PDB entry 9CTB | X-ray diffraction, 1.29 A resolution | chains D and A

== Chain D ==
Protein: Peptidyl-prolyl cis-trans isomerase A
From: Homo sapiens
Notes: EC 5.2.1.8
UniProtKB: P62937 (PPIA_HUMAN); numbering as in UniProt (aligned over 1-165)
Sequence (166 residues; row label = number of the first residue in the row; numbering starts at 0):
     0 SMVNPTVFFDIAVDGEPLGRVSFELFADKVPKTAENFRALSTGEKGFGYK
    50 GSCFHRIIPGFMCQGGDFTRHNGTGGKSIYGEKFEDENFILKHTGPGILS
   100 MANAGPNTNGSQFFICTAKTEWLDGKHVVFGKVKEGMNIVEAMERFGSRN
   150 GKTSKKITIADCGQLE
Differences from the reference sequence: expression tag (0)
Residues lining bound ligands: A1AZZ ((2R)-2-cyclopentyl-2-{(5S)-7-[(2R)-3-cyclopropyl-2-(methylamino)propanoyl]-2,7-diazaspiro[4.4]nonan-2-yl}-N-[(2S,6R,8S,10R,14S,21M)-21-{5-(4-cyclopropylpiperazin-1-yl)-2-[(1R)-1-methoxyethyl]pyridin-3-yl}-18,18-dimethyl-9,15-dioxo-22-(2,2,2-trifluoroethyl)-5,16-dioxa-2,10,22,28-tetraazapentacyclo[18.5.2.1~2,6~.1~10,14~.0~23,27~]nonacosa-1(25),20,23,26-tetraen-8-yl]acetamide (non-preferred name)): Arg55, Ile57, Phe60, Met61, Gln63, Gly72, Thr73, Ala101, Asn102, Ala103, Gln111, Phe113, Glu120, Trp121, Leu122, His126, Arg148
Swiss-Prot annotation at these positions:
  - modified residue: Met1 (N-acetylmethionine), Val2 (N-acetylvaline), Lys28 (N6-acetyllysine), Lys44 (N6-acetyllysine), Lys76 (N6-acetyllysine), Ser77 (Phosphoserine), Lys82 (N6-acetyllysine), Thr93 (Phosphothreonine), Lys125 (N6-acetyllysine), Lys131 (N6-acetyllysine), Lys133 (N6-acetyllysine)
  - glycosylation: Asn108 (N-linked (GlcNAc...) asparagine)
  - cross-link (Glycyl lysine isopeptide (Lys-Gly)): Lys28 (interchain with G-Cter in SUMO2), Lys82 (interchain with G-Cter in SUMO2)
  - mutagenesis: Arg55 (R55A: Loss of peptidyl-prolyl cis-trans isomerase activity. No loss of its interaction with BSG/CD147 or its ability to induce leukocyte chemotaxis. No effect on its interaction with MAP3K5/ASK1 ...), Phe60 (F60A: Loss of ability to stimulate MAPK/ERK phosphorylation), Arg69 (R69A: No effect on peptidyl-prolyl cis-trans isomerase activity. Reduced interaction with BSG/CD147 and ability to induce leukocyte chemotaxis), His70 (H70A: No effect on peptidyl-prolyl cis-trans isomerase activity. Reduced interaction with BSG/CD147 and ability to induce leukocyte chemotaxis), Thr107 (T107A: No effect on peptidyl-prolyl cis-trans isomerase activity. Reduced interaction with BSG/CD147 and ability to induce leukocyte chemotaxis), Phe113 (F113A: Reduced ability to stimulate MAPK/ERK phosphorylation), Trp121 (W121A: 200-fold decrease of sensitivity to CsA. Reduced ability to stimulate MAPK/ERK phosphorylation; W121E: Loss of peptidyl-prolyl cis-trans isomerase activity ...), Lys125 (K125Q: Acetylation-mimetic mutant; no effect on its interaction with TARDBP; K125R: Loss of acetylation and interaction with TARDBP), His126 (H126A: Loss of peptidyl-prolyl cis-trans isomerase activity and interaction with HCV NS5A. Loss of ability to stimulate MAPK/ERK phosphorylation)

== Chain A ==
Protein: Isoform 2B of GTPase KRas
From: Homo sapiens
Notes: EC 3.6.5.2
UniProtKB: P01116 (RASK_HUMAN), isoform P01116-2; residue numbers follow UniProt; this construct covers 1-169
Sequence (170 residues; each row starts with the number of its first residue; numbering starts at 0):
     0 SMTEYKLVVVGADGVGKSALTIQLIQNHFVDEYDPTIEDSYRKQVVIDGE
    50 TCLLDILDTAGQEEYSAMRDQYMRTGEGFLCVFAINNTKSFEDIHHYREQ
   100 IKRVKDSEDVPMVLVGNKCDLPSRTVDTKQAQDLARSYGIPFIETSAKTR
   150 QGVDDAFYTLVREIRKHKEK
Differences from the reference sequence: expression tag (0); engineered mutation Asp12 (Gly in P01116)
Covalent attachments: compound A1AZZ linked to Asp12
Metal / ion sites: Mg2+: Ser17, Thr35 (together with GMP-PNP)
Residues lining bound ligands:
  - A1AZZ ((2R)-2-cyclopentyl-2-{(5S)-7-[(2R)-3-cyclopropyl-2-(methylamino)propanoyl]-2,7-diazaspiro[4.4]nonan-2-yl}-N-[(2S,6R,8S,10R,14S,21M)-21-{5-(4-cyclopropylpiperazin-1-yl)-2-[(1R)-1-methoxyethyl]pyridin-3-yl}-18,18-dimethyl-9,15-dioxo-22-(2,2,2-trifluoroethyl)-5,16-dioxa-2,10,22,28-tetraazapentacyclo[18.5.2.1~2,6~.1~10,14~.0~23,27~]nonacosa-1(25),20,23,26-tetraen-8-yl]acetamide (non-preferred name)): Tyr32, Pro34, Thr35, Ile36, Glu37, Ala59, Gln61, Tyr64, Met67, Arg68, Tyr71, Asn86
  - GMP-PNP (GNP; phosphoaminophosphonic acid-guanylate ester): Ala11, Gly13, Val14, Gly15, Lys16, Ser17, Ala18, Phe28, Val29, Asp30, Glu31, Tyr32, Asp33, Pro34, Thr35, Thr58, Ala59, Gly60, Asn116, Lys117, Asp119, Leu120, Ser145, Ala146, Lys147
Swiss-Prot annotation at these positions:
  - motif: Tyr32 to Tyr40 (Effector region)
  - binding site (GTP): Gly10, Ala11, Gly13 to Ala18, Val29 to Thr35, Ala59, Gly60, Asn116 to Asp119
  - modified residue: Met1 (N-acetylmethionine), Thr2 (N-acetylthreonine), Lys104 (N6-acetyllysine)
  - glycosylation: Thr35 (Microbial infection: O-linked (Glc) threonine)
  - natural variant: Lys5 (K5E: In NS3; K5N: In GASC), Gly10 (G10GG: In AML), Asp12 (G12D: In GASC, JMML and SFM; this construct carries the variant), Gly13 (G13D: In GASC, JMML and OES; G13R: In pylocytic astrocytoma), Val14 (V14I: In NS3), Leu19 (L19F: In OES), Gln22 (Q22E: In CFC2; Q22R: In NS3), Pro34 (P34L: In NS3; P34Q: In NS3; P34R: In CFC2), Ile36 (I36M: In NS3), Thr58 (T58I: In NS3), Ala59 (A59T: In GASC), Gly60 (G60R: In CFC2; G60S: In NS3), 8 further natural variant entries in UniProt
  - mutagenesis: Asp38 (D38A: Decreased interaction with MAPKAP1/SIN1), Tyr40 (Y40A: Decreased interaction with MAPKAP1/SIN1), Gln61 (Q61L: Promotes GTP binding)

== Chain D / chain A interface ==
Contacting residue pairs (11; chain D residue first):
  Arg55(D) with Pro34(A); Ile36(A)
  Asn71(D) with Glu31(A), hydrogen bond
  Thr73(D) with Tyr32(A)
  Trp121(D) with Tyr64(A), hydrogen bond
  Leu122(D) with Tyr64(A)
  Arg148(D) with Glu37(A), salt bridge
  Asn149(D) with Ile36(A); Glu37(A); Asp38(A), hydrogen bond
  Lys151(D) with Asp33(A), salt bridge
Also at the interface, not in a pair above, chain D (10 interface residues in all): Ile57, Lys125
Also at the interface, not in a pair above, chain A (9 interface residues in all): Glu63

== Summary ==
10 residues of chain D face 9 of chain A across their interface; the contacts include 3 hydrogen bonds and 2
salt bridges. Polar pairs include Arg148(D)-Glu37(A), Lys151(D)-Asp33(A) and Asn71(D)-Glu31(A). Chain D binds
compound A1AZZ. Ligands of chain A: GMP-PNP.
Here chain D is Peptidyl-prolyl cis-trans isomerase A and chain A is Isoform 2B of GTPase KRas, both from Homo
sapiens. Entry 9CTB (Tri-complex of zoldonrasib (RMC-9805), KRAS G12D, and CypA) was determined by X-ray
diffraction together with 9CT7, 9CT8, 9CT9, 9CTA and 9E3S from the same study.
